Entry 2UUB (X-ray diffraction, 2.80 A resolution); this record covers chains A and L of the 23 polymer chains in the assembly.

# Chain A
Molecule: 16S Ribosomal RNA
From: Thermus thermophilus
Sequence (1522 nucleotides; each row starts with the number of its first residue; note: 44 numbers in that range are skipped by the numbering (no residue carries them; nothing is unmodelled there); a row labelled like 189A-189L holds insertion residues (189A, then the next letters in order); numbering starts at 0):
     0 UUUGUUGGAG AGUUUGAUCC UGGCUCAGGG UGAACGCUGG CGGCGUGCCU AAGACAUGCA
    60 AGUCGUGCGG GCCG
    76 CGGGGUUUU
    88 ACUCCG
    96 UGGUCAGCGG CGGACGGGUG AGUAACGCGU GGGU
  129A G
   130 ACCUACCCGG AAGAGGGGGA CAACCCGGGG AAACUCGGGC UAAUCCCCCA UGUGGACCCG
189A-189L CCCCUUGGGGUG
   190 UGUCCAAAGG GCUUU
   216 GCCCGCUUCC GGAUGGGCCC GCGUCCCAUC AGCUAGUUGG UGGGGUAAUG GCCCACCAAG
   276 GCGACGACGG GUAGCCGGUC UGAGAGGAUG GCCGGCCACA GGGGCACUGA GACACGGGCC
   336 CCACUCCUAC GGGAGGCAGC AGUUAGGAAU CUUCCGCAAU GGGCGCAAGC CUGACGGAGC
   396 GACGCCGCUU GGAGGAAGAA GCCCUUCGGG GUGUAAACUC CUGA
   441 ACCCGGGACG AAACCCCC
   460 GA
   470 CGAGGGGA
   479 CUGACGGUAC CGGGGUAA
   498 UAGCGCCGGC CAACUCCGUG CCAGCAGCCG CGGUAAUACG GAGGGCGCGA GCGUUACCCG
   558 GAUUCACUGG GCGUAAAGGG CGUGUAGGCG GCCUGGGGCG UCCCAUGUGA AAGACCACGG
   618 CUCAACCGUG GGGGAGCGUG GGAUACGCUC AGGCUAGACG GUGGGAGAGG GUGGUGGAAU
   678 UCCCGGAGUA GCGGUGAAAU GCGCAGAUAC CGGGAGGAAC GCCGAUGGCG AAGGCAGCCA
   738 CCUGGUCCAC CCGUGACGCU GAGGCGCGAA AGCGUGGGGA GCAAACCGGA UUAGAUACCC
   798 GGGUAGUCCA CGCCCUAAAC GAUGCGCGCU AGGUCUCUGG GUCU
   848 CCUGGGGGCC GAAGCUAACG CGUUAAGCGC GCCGCCUGGG GAGUACGGCC GCAAGGCUGA
   908 AACUCAAAGG AAUUGACGGG GGCCCGCACA AGCGGUGGAG CAUGUGGUUU AAUUCGAAGC
   968 AACGCGAAGA ACCUUACCAG GCCUUGACAU GCUA
 1001A G
  1002 GGAACCCGGG UGAAAGCCUG GGGUGCCCC
1030A-1030D GCGA
  1031 GGGGAGCCCU AGCACAGGUG CUGCAUGGCC GUCGUCAGCU CGUGCCGUGA GGUGUUGGGU
  1091 UAAGUCCCGC AACGAGCGCA ACCCCCGCCG UUAGUUGCCA GCGGUUCGGC CGGGCACUCU
  1151 AACGGGACUG CCCGCG
  1168 AAAGCGGGAG GAAGGAGGGG ACGACGUCUG GUCAGCAUGG CCCUUACGGC CUGGGCGACA
  1228 CACGUGCUAC AAUGCCCACU ACAAAGCGAU GCCACCCGGC AACGGGGAGC UAAUCGCAAA
  1288 AAGGUGGGCC CAGUUCGGAU UGGGGUCUGC AACCCGACCC CAUGAAGCCG GAAUCGCUAG
  1348 UAAUCGCGGA UCAGCC
 1363A A
  1364 UGCCGCGGUG AAUACGUUCC CGGGCCUUGU ACACACCGCC CGUCACGCCA UGGGAGCGGG
  1424 CUCUACCCGA AGUCGCCGG
1442A-1442B GA
  1443 GCCUA
  1452 C
  1456 GGGCAGGCGC CGAGGGUAGG GCCCGUGACU GGGGCGAAGU CGUAACAAGG UAGCUGUACC
  1516 GGAAGGUGCG GCUGGAUCAC CUCCUUUCU
Not modelled in the structure: 0-4, 1534-1538
Metal / ion sites: Mg2+ site 1: U12, G22; Mg2+ site 2: U12, C526, A914; Mg2+ site 3: G15, U920; Mg2+ site 4 near G21 (its only coordinating residue here); Mg2+ site 5: A33, C398; Mg2+ site 6: U37, G38; Mg2+ site 7: C48, U114; Mg2+ site 8: C48, G115; Mg2+ site 9 near A53 (its only coordinating residue here); Mg2+ site 10: C58, U387, G388; Mg2+ site 11: A59, U387; Mg2+ site 12: G61, U62, G105; 126 more Mg2+ sites not listed; 23 more K+ sites not listed
Small-molecule neighbours: paromomycin (PAR): G1405, U1406, C1407, A1408, C1409, G1489, C1490, G1491, A1492, A1493, G1494, U1495, C1496
What the authors report for this chain:
  - Mg2+ coordination: C518
  - conformationally variable residues: G530

# Chain L
Molecule: 30S ribosomal protein S12
From: Thermus thermophilus
UniProt: Q5SHN3 (RS12_THET8); residues 5-135 here correspond to UniProt positions 1-131 (UniProt number = residue number - 4)
Chain sequence (135 residues; numbered 1 to 135; the number before each row is that of its first residue):
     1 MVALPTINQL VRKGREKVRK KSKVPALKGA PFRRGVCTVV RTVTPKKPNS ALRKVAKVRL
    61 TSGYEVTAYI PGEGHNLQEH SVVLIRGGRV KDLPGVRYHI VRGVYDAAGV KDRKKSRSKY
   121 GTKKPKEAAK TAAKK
Not modelled in the structure: 1-4, 130-135
Metal / ion sites: Mg2+ site 1: Thr44 (shared with G1491(A) of chain A); Mg2+ site 2: Pro48 (shared with C518(A), G530(A) of chain A; 1 residue of chain X)

# Interface between chain A and chain L
Residue-residue contacts - 130 pairs, chain A then chain L:
  C23(A) - Lys20(L)  salt bridge to the phosphate
  U24(A) - Lys23(L)  salt bridge to the phosphate
  A33(A) - Phe32(L)  base contact
  C34(A) - Phe32(L)  sugar contact
  C34(A) - Val101(L)  sugar contact
  C34(A) - Val104(L)  phosphate contact
  G35(A) - Val104(L)  sugar contact
  G35(A) - Ser118(L)  hydrogen bond to the sugar
  G35(A) - Gly121(L)  sugar contact
  C36(A) - Arg117(L)  hydrogen bond to the sugar
  C36(A) - Ser118(L)  sugar contact
  C36(A) - Thr122(L)  sugar contact
  C36(A) - Lys123(L)  salt bridge to the phosphate
  C36(A) - Lys124(L)  hydrogen bond to the phosphate
  U37(A) - Lys123(L)  salt bridge to the phosphate
  U37(A) - Lys124(L)  hydrogen bond to the phosphate
  C241(A) - Arg19(L)  sugar contact
  G302(A) - Lys17(L)  salt bridge to the phosphate
  A303(A) - Lys17(L)  salt bridge to the phosphate
  G362(A) - Lys28(L)  hydrogen bond to the sugar
  G362(A) - Arg34(L)  salt bridge to the phosphate
  G362(A) - Thr61(L)  phosphate contact
  A363(A) - Lys28(L)  hydrogen bond to the base
  A363(A) - Ala30(L)  base contact
  A363(A) - Pro31(L)  base contact
  A363(A) - Phe32(L)  base contact
  A363(A) - Arg33(L)  salt bridge to the phosphate
  A363(A) - Arg34(L)  salt bridge to the phosphate
  A363(A) - Thr61(L)  hydrogen bond to the phosphate
  A363(A) - Leu84(L)  sugar contact
  A363(A) - Tyr105(L)  sugar contact
  A364(A) - Lys28(L)  base contact
  G500(A) - Lys124(L)  salt bridge to the phosphate
  C501(A) - Arg117(L)  salt bridge to the phosphate
  C501(A) - Ser118(L)  phosphate contact
  C501(A) - Lys124(L)  salt bridge to the phosphate
  G502(A) - Lys115(L)  phosphate contact
  G502(A) - Ser116(L)  phosphate contact
  G502(A) - Arg117(L)  phosphate contact
  G502(A) - Ser118(L)  hydrogen bond to the phosphate
  G502(A) - Lys119(L)  hydrogen bond to the phosphate
  C503(A) - Ser116(L)  hydrogen bond to the phosphate
  C503(A) - Lys119(L)  salt bridge to the phosphate
  C518(A) - Pro48(L)  base contact
  C518(A) - Ser50(L)  sugar contact
  C519(A) - Ser50(L)  hydrogen bond to the phosphate
  C519(A) - Ala51(L)  phosphate contact
  A520(A) - Ala51(L)  phosphate contact
  A520(A) - Leu52(L)  hydrogen bond to the phosphate
  A520(A) - Lys54(L)  salt bridge to the phosphate
  A520(A) - Glu73(L)  hydrogen bond to the sugar
  G521(A) - Arg53(L)  hydrogen bond to the base
  G521(A) - Lys54(L)  salt bridge to the phosphate
  G521(A) - Gly72(L)  phosphate contact
  G521(A) - Glu73(L)  phosphate contact
  C522(A) - Asn49(L)  base contact
  C522(A) - Arg53(L)  base contact
  C522(A) - Tyr69(L)  hydrogen bond to the phosphate
  C522(A) - Pro71(L)  phosphate contact
  C522(A) - Gly72(L)  hydrogen bond to the phosphate
  C522(A) - Asp92(L)  base contact
  C522(A) - Tyr120(L)  phosphate contact
  A523(A) - Arg53(L)  base contact
  A523(A) - Val90(L)  base contact
  A523(A) - Lys91(L)  base contact
  A523(A) - Asp92(L)  base contact
  A523(A) - Tyr120(L)  phosphate contact
  C525(A) - Arg89(L)  salt bridge to the phosphate
  C526(A) - Lys91(L)  salt bridge to the phosphate
  G527(A) - Asn49(L)  base contact
  C528(A) - Asn49(L)  hydrogen bond to the base
  G529(A) - Asn49(L)  hydrogen bond to the base
  G529(A) - Ser50(L)  hydrogen bond to the base
  G529(A) - Ala51(L)  base contact
  G537(A) - Glu73(L)  sugar contact
  G537(A) - Arg113(L)  salt bridge to the phosphate
  G538(A) - Arg113(L)  salt bridge to the phosphate
  G538(A) - Lys114(L)  hydrogen bond to the phosphate
  G538(A) - Lys115(L)  hydrogen bond to the phosphate
  A539(A) - Lys114(L)  salt bridge to the phosphate
  A539(A) - Lys115(L)  salt bridge to the phosphate
  G550(A) - Lys119(L)  sugar contact
  U551(A) - Arg86(L)  sugar contact
  U552(A) - Pro31(L)  hydrogen bond to the sugar
  U552(A) - Arg86(L)  hydrogen bond to the sugar
  U552(A) - Gly87(L)  phosphate contact
  A553(A) - Val24(L)  phosphate contact
  A553(A) - Gly29(L)  hydrogen bond to the sugar
  A553(A) - Pro31(L)  sugar contact
  C554(A) - Ser22(L)  hydrogen bond to the phosphate
  C562(A) - Arg15(L)  base contact
  C562(A) - Glu16(L)  hydrogen bond to the base
  C562(A) - Lys17(L)  sugar contact
  A563(A) - Arg15(L)  base contact
  C564(A) - Leu10(L)  phosphate contact
  C564(A) - Arg15(L)  salt bridge to the phosphate
  G567(A) - Pro5(L)  base contact
  G567(A) - Arg15(L)  hydrogen bond to the base
  G568(A) - Pro5(L)  base contact
  G585(A) - Asn8(L)  sugar contact
  C879(A) - Thr6(L)  base contact
  C880(A) - Thr6(L)  hydrogen bond to the phosphate
  C880(A) - Asn8(L)  hydrogen bond to the phosphate
  C880(A) - Gln9(L)  phosphate contact
  C880(A) - Arg12(L)  salt bridge to the phosphate
  G881(A) - Gln9(L)  hydrogen bond to the phosphate
  G881(A) - Arg12(L)  salt bridge to the phosphate
  C882(A) - Pro5(L)  base contact
  U884(A) - Arg15(L)  hydrogen bond to the base
  A908(A) - Lys21(L)  salt bridge to the phosphate
  A909(A) - Lys21(L)  salt bridge to the phosphate
  C910(A) - Arg97(L)  salt bridge to the phosphate
  U911(A) - Pro94(L)  phosphate contact
  U911(A) - Gly95(L)  phosphate contact
  U911(A) - Arg97(L)  salt bridge to the phosphate
  C912(A) - Lys46(L)  salt bridge to the phosphate
  C912(A) - Arg89(L)  salt bridge to the phosphate
  C912(A) - Pro94(L)  phosphate contact
  A913(A) - Lys46(L)  salt bridge to the phosphate
  A913(A) - Lys91(L)  salt bridge to the phosphate
  C1411(A) - Arg41(L)  phosphate contact
  C1412(A) - Arg41(L)  salt bridge to the phosphate
  C1412(A) - Lys57(L)  salt bridge to the phosphate
  C1490(A) - Pro94(L)  sugar contact
  G1491(A) - Thr44(L)  hydrogen bond to the sugar
  G1491(A) - Pro45(L)  phosphate contact
  G1491(A) - Lys46(L)  phosphate contact
  A1492(A) - Lys46(L)  phosphate contact
  A1492(A) - Lys47(L)  hydrogen bond to the phosphate
  A1492(A) - Ser50(L)  hydrogen bond to the base
Interface residues without a listed pair, chain A (63 interface residues in all): A32, U49, C536, C883, A1413
Interface residues without a listed pair, chain L (73 interface residues in all): Lys13, Val18, Pro25, Glu65, Gly74, Gly103, Asp112, Glu127

# In short
The interface between chain A and chain L involves 63 residues on one side and 73 on the other, with 34
hydrogen bonds and 34 salt bridges. Polar pairs include A363(A)-Lys28(L), G521(A)-Arg53(L) and
C528(A)-Asn49(L). Bound to chain A: paromomycin. From the paper: Mg2+ coordination by C518(A); conformational
variability at G530(A).
Chain A is 16S Ribosomal RNA and chain L is 30S ribosomal protein S12, both from Thermus thermophilus; the
structure, Structure of the Thermus thermophilus 30S ribosomal subunit complexed with a Valine-ASL with cmo5U
in position ..., was determined by X-ray diffraction (same publication as 2UUC, 2UU9 and 2UUA).
